Entry 2EGN (X-ray diffraction, 2.40 A resolution); this record covers chains A and B.

Chain A:
Name: General receptor for phosphoinositides 1-associated scaffold protein
Organism: Rattus norvegicus
Notes: fragment: PDZ domain
UniProtKB: Q8R4T5 (GRASP_RAT); residues 96-189 here = UniProt positions 96-189
Chain sequence (96 residues; each row starts with the number of its first residue):
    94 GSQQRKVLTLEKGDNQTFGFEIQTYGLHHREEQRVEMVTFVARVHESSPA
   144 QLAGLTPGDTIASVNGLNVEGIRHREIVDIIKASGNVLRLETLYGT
Disordered / not traced: 94-95, 120-130
Sequence notes: cloning artifact (94-95); engineered mutation Ala135 (Cys in Q8R4T5)
From the paper describing this entry:
  - mutagenesis - E114K: decreased binding to mGluR5 C-terminal peptide (chain B)
  - specificity-determining residues: Glu114
  - mutagenesis - R168S, R168W: increased localization to mGluR1alpha
  - mutagenesis - E114K: increased binding to intrinsic ligand

Chain B:
Name: mGluR5 C-terminal peptide
Organism: Rattus norvegicus
Chain sequence (5 residues; numbered 190 to 194; the number before each row is that of its first residue):
   190 SSSSL

Interface between chain A and chain B:
Residue-residue contacts (2):
  Tyr187(A) - Ser190(B)  hydrogen bond (side chain-backbone)
  Thr189(A) - Ser190(B)  covalent bond
Also at the interface, not in a pair above, chain A (3 interface residues in all): Pro150
Also at the interface, not in a pair above, chain B (2 interface residues in all): Ser191

In short:
The interface between chain A and chain B involves 3 residues on one side and 2 on the other; the contacts
include 1 covalent bond and 1 hydrogen bond. Its one hydrogen-bonded contact is Tyr187(A)-Ser190(B). The paper
reports that R168S and R168W of chain A increase localization to mGluR1alpha; the specificity determinant
Glu114(A).
Here chain A is General receptor for phosphoinositides 1-associated scaffold protein and chain B is mGluR5
C-terminal peptide, both from Rattus norvegicus. Entry 2EGN (Crystal Structure of Tamalin PDZ Domain in
Complex with mGluR5 C-terminal Peptide) was determined by X-ray diffraction together with 2EGK and 2EGO from
the same study.
